PDB entry 2OFI | X-ray diffraction, 1.85 A resolution | chains B and A of the 3 polymer chains in the assembly

== Chain B ==
Molecule: 12-nt DNA strand
Sequence (12 nucleotides; numbered 1 to 12; the number before each row is that of its first residue):
     1 CGGACTXACGGG
Modified positions: 3DR (1',2'-dideoxyribofuranose-5'-phosphate) at position 7

== Chain A ==
Protein: 3-methyladenine DNA glycosylase I, constitutive
Organism: Salmonella typhi
UniProtKB: Q8Z2A5 (Q8Z2A5_SALTI); numbering as in UniProt (aligned over 1-184)
Sequence (184 residues; numbered 1 to 184; the number before each row is that of its first residue):
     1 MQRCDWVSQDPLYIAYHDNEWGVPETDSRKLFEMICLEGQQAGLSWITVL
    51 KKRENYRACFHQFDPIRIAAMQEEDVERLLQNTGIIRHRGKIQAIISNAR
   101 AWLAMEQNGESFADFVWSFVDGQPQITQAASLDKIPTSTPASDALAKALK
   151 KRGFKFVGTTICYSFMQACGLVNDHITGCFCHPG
Differences from the reference sequence: modified residue (1, 34, 71, 105, 166)
Modified positions: Mse-1, Mse-34, Mse-71, Mse-105, Mse-166 (selenomethionine; parent Met)
Metal / ion sites: Zn2+: Cys-4, His-17, His-175, Cys-179; Na+: Trp-117, Val-120
Small-molecule neighbours: 3-methyl-3H-purin-6-ylamine (ADK): Trp-6, Tyr-13, Tyr-16, Trp-21, Mse-34, Glu-38, Gln-41, Trp-46, Ser-164, Ala-168
Reported in the primary citation:
  - binding site for the 12-nt DNA strand: Gly-43
  - binding site for the 12-nt DNA strand (chain B): Ala-42, Gly-43, Leu-44
  - mutagenesis - W6A, Y13F, Q41A (6-fold), G43L, L44A (36-fold), W46A (10-fold), K91A, Q167A: decreased catalytic activity
  - mutagenesis - W6A, G43L: decreased stability
  - contacts within the chain: Ala-42/Lys-91 (hydrogen bond)
  - binding site for 3-methyl-3H-purin-6-ylamine: Trp-6, Tyr-16, Glu-38, Gln-41, Trp-46
  - conformationally variable residues (side-chain flip): Gln-41
  - mutagenesis - E38A: unchanged catalytic activity on 7mG
  - mutagenesis - Y16F (12-fold), E38A (333-fold): decreased catalytic activity on 3mA
  - catalytic residues: Glu-38
  - specificity-determining residues: Tyr-16, Glu-38 (proposed by the authors, not directly observed)
  - mutagenesis - S45A, T160V: unchanged catalytic activity

== How chain B and chain A interact ==
Pairs across the interface (18):
  DT6(B) / Gly-43(A)  base contact
  3DR_7(B) / Gln-41(A)  hydrogen bond to the phosphate
  3DR_7(B) / Gly-43(A)  sugar contact
  3DR_7(B) / Leu-44(A)  sugar contact
  3DR_7(B) / Ser-45(A)  phosphate contact
  DA8(B) / Gln-41(A)  sugar contact
  DA8(B) / Ala-42(A)  sugar contact
  DA8(B) / Gly-43(A)  hydrogen bond to the sugar
  DA8(B) / Thr-160(A)  phosphate contact
  DA8(B) / Ile-161(A)  phosphate contact
  DC9(B) / Ala-42(A)  sugar contact
  DC9(B) / Phe-156(A)  sugar contact
  DC9(B) / Gly-158(A)  hydrogen bond to the phosphate
  DC9(B) / Thr-159(A)  phosphate contact
  DC9(B) / Thr-160(A)  hydrogen bond to the phosphate
  DC9(B) / Ile-161(A)  hydrogen bond to the phosphate
  DG10(B) / Lys-150(A)  salt bridge to the phosphate
  DG10(B) / Phe-156(A)  hydrogen bond to the phosphate
Interface residues without a listed pair, chain A (13 interface residues in all): Lys-155, Val-157

== In short ==
5 residues of chain B and 13 residues of chain A are in contact, with 6 hydrogen bonds and 1 salt bridge.
Polar pairs include DA8(B)/Gly-43(A), 3DR_7(B)/Gln-41(A) and DC9(B)/Gly-158(A). From the paper: the catalytic
residue Glu-38(A); W6A, Y13F and Q41A of chain A, among others, reduce catalytic activity; 12 substitutions
were tested in all.
Chain B is a 12-nt DNA strand and chain A is 3-methyladenine DNA glycosylase I, constitutive (Salmonella
typhi); the structure, Crystal Structure of 3-methyladenine DNA Glycosylase I (TAG) bound to DNA/3mA, was
determined by X-ray diffraction (same publication as 2OFK).
